Entry 7FJF (electron microscopy, 3.10 A resolution); this record covers chains d and n of the 8 polymer chains in the assembly.

[Chain d]
Name: T-cell surface glycoprotein CD3 delta chain
Source organism: Homo sapiens
Reference sequence: P04234 (CD3D_HUMAN); residues 1-171 here = UniProt positions 1-171
Amino-acid sequence (171 residues; numbered 1 to 171; the number before each row is that of its first residue):
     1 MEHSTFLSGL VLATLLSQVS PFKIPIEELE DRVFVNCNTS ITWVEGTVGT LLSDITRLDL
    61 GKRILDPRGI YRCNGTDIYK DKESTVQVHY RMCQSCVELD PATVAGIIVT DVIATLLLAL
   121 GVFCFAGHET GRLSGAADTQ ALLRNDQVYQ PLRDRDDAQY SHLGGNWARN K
Disordered / not traced: 1-21, 129-171
Disulfides: Cys37-Cys73, Cys93-Cys96
UniProt features mapped onto this chain:
  - modified residue (Phosphotyrosine): Tyr149, Tyr160
  - glycosylation (N-linked (GlcNAc...) asparagine): Asn38, Asn74

[Chain n]
Name: T cell receptor beta variable 6-5, M1-specific T cell receptor beta chain, T cell receptor beta constant 2
Source organism: Homo sapiens
Reference sequence: chimeric construct of A0A0K0K1A5, P0DSE2, A0A0G2JMB4: residues 1-112 from A0A0K0K1A5 (TVB65_HUMAN) positions 1-112 (same numbers); residues 121-142 from P0DSE2 positions 119-140 (UniProt number = residue number - 2); residues 143-312 from A0A0G2JMB4 positions 10-179 (UniProt number = residue number - 133)
Amino-acid sequence (312 residues; each row starts with the number of its first residue):
     1 MSISLLCCAA LSLLWAGPVN AGVTQTPKFQ VLKTGQSMTL QCAQDMNHEY MSWYRQDPGM
    61 GLRLIHYSVG AGITDQGEVP NGYNVSRSTT EDFPLRLLSA APSQTSVYFC ASRRRQGASG
   121 EQYFGPGTRL TVTEDLKNVF PPEVAVFEPS EAEISHTQKA TLVCLATGFY PDHVELSWWV
   181 NGKEVHSGVS TDPQPLKEQP ALNDSRYCLS SRLRVSATFW QNPRNHFRCQ VQFYGLSEND
   241 EWTQDRAKPV TQIVSAEAWG RADCGFTSES YQQGVLSATI LYEILLGKAT LYAVLVSALV
   301 LMAMVKRKDS RG
Disordered / not traced: 1-21, 309-312
Disulfides: Cys42-Cys110, Cys164-Cys229
Differences from the reference sequence: conflict Ser4 (Gly in A0A0K0K1A5); linker (113-120)
Small-molecule neighbours:
  - cholest-5-en-3-yl hydrogen sulfate (C3S), molecule 1: Gln273, Gly274, Ser277, Ala278, Leu281, Leu285
  - cholest-5-en-3-yl hydrogen sulfate (C3S), molecule 2: Leu285, Ala289, Tyr292
UniProt features mapped onto this chain:
  - glycosylation: Asn84 (N-linked (GlcNAc...) asparagine)

[Chain d / chain n interface]
Residue-residue contacts (4; chain d residue first):
  Glu30(d) - Val215(n)
  Glu30(d) - Ser216(n)
  Glu30(d) - Phe219(n)
  Asp31(d) - Phe219(n)
Also at the interface, not in a pair above, chain d (4 interface residues in all): Leu29, His128
Also at the interface, not in a pair above, chain n (5 interface residues in all): Ser187, Arg307

[Summary]
4 residues of chain d face 5 of chain n across their interface. Bound to chain n: cholest-5-en-3-yl hydrogen
sulfate.
Chain d is T-cell surface glycoprotein CD3 delta chain and chain n is T cell receptor beta variable 6-5,
M1-specific T cell receptor beta chain, T cell receptor beta constant 2, both from Homo sapiens; the
structure, Cryo-EM structure of a membrane protein(CS), was determined by electron microscopy, deposited
together with 7FJD and 7FJE.
